Entry 9C6Q (electron microscopy, 3.18 A resolution); this record covers chains A and C.

Chain A:
Molecule: ssDNA
Sequence (12 nucleotides; row label = number of the first residue in the row):
    12 CTATTAGCCT CA

Chain C:
Name: Helicase/UvrB N-terminal domain-containing protein
Organism: Vibrio cholerae
Reference sequence: B9TSM3 (B9TSM3_VIBCL); residues 1-1190 here correspond to UniProt positions 31-1220 (UniProt number = residue number + 30)
Amino-acid sequence (1190 residues; row label = number of the first residue in the row):
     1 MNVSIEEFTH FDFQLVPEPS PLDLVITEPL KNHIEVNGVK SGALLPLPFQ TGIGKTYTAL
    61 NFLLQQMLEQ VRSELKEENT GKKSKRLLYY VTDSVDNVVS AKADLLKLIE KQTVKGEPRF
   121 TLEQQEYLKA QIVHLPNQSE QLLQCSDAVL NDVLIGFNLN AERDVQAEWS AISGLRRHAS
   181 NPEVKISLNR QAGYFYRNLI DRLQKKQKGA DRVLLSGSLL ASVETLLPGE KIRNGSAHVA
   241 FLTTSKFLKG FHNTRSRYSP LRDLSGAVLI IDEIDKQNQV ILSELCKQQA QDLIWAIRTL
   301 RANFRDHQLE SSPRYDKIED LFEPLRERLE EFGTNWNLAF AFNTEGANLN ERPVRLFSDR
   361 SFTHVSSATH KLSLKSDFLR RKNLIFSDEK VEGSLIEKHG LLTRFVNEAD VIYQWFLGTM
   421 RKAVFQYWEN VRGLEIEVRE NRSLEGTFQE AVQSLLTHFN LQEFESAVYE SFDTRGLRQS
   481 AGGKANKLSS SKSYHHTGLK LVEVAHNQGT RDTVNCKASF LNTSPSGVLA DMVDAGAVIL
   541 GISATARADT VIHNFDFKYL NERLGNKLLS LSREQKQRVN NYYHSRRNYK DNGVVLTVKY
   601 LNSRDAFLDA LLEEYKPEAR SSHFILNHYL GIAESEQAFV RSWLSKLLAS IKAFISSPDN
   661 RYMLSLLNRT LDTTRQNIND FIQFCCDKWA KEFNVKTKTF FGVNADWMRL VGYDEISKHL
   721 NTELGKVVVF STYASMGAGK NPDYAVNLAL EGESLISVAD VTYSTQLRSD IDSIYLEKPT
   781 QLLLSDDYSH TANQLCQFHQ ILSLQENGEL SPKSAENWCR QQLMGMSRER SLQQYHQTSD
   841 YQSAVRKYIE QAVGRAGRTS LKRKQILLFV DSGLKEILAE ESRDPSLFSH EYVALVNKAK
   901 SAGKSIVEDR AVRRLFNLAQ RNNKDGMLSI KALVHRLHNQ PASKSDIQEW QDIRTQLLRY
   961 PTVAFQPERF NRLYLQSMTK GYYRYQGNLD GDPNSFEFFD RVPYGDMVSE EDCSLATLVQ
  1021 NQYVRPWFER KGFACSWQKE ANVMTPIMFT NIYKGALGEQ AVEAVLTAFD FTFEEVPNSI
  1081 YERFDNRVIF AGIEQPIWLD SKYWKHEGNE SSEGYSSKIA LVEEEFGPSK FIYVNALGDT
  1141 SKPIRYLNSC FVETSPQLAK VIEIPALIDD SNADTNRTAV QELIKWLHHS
Construct notes: conflict Pro29 (Ser59 in B9TSM3)
What the authors report for this chain:
  - binding site for ssDNA (chain A): Tyr194
  - mutagenesis - E273A: decreased catalytic activity

Chain A / chain C interface:
Contacting residue pairs (37; chain A residue first):
  DT13(A) with Glu829(C), hydrogen bond to the base; Gln833(C), phosphate contact
  DA14(A) with Glu829(C), base contact; Leu832(C), phosphate contact; Gln833(C), phosphate contact
  DT15(A) with Phe639(C), stacking on the base; Thr780(C), phosphate contact; Gln781(C), hydrogen bond to the phosphate; Leu832(C), phosphate contact
  DT16(A) with Asn668(C), sugar contact; Arg669(C), salt bridge to the phosphate; Gln781(C), sugar contact; Ser785(C), base contact; Arg828(C), hydrogen bond to the base
  DA17(A) with Arg669(C), phosphate contact; Thr670(C), phosphate contact; Ala734(C), sugar contact; Ser735(C), phosphate contact
  DG18(A) with Asn704(C), phosphate contact; Ala705(C), phosphate contact; Ser735(C), hydrogen bond to the phosphate; Ala738(C), phosphate contact; Asp787(C), hydrogen bond to the base
  DC19(A) with Arg709(C), salt bridge to the phosphate; Ala738(C), phosphate contact
  DC20(A) with Asp93(C), sugar contact; Thr243(C), phosphate contact; Ser245(C), sugar contact
  DT21(A) with Thr243(C), hydrogen bond to the phosphate; Lys249(C), sugar contact
  DC22(A) with Asn137(C), phosphate contact; Gln138(C), phosphate contact; Lys246(C), phosphate contact; Lys249(C), sugar contact; Arg257(C), salt bridge to the phosphate
  DA23(A) with Gln138(C), phosphate contact; Arg197(C), hydrogen bond to the phosphate
Other interface residues (no listed pair), chain C (34 interface residues in all): Ser94, Val95, Tyr194, Glu636, Arg675, Thr732, His836

In short:
11 residues of chain A face 34 of chain C across their interface, with 7 hydrogen bonds, 3 salt bridges and 1
aromatic stacking contact. Polar contacts include DT13(A)-Glu829(C), DT16(A)-Arg828(C) and DG18(A)-Asp787(C).
From the paper: a binding site for ssDNA (chain A) at Tyr194(C); E273A of chain C reduces catalytic activity.
Chain A is ssDNA and chain C is Helicase/UvrB N-terminal domain-containing protein (Vibrio cholerae); the
structure, Structure of V. cholerae monomeric DdmD bound with ssDNA, was determined by electron microscopy
(same publication as 9BGK, 9BF5 and 9BF1).
